2XID - chain A; structure by X-ray diffraction, 2.65 A resolution.

== Chain A ==
Name: Ancillary protein 1
From: Streptococcus pyogenes
Notes: fragment: c-terminal domain, residues 286-723
Reference sequence: Q8GRA2 (Q8GRA2_STRPY); numbering as in UniProt (aligned over 286-723)
Sequence (457 residues; each row starts with the number of its first residue):
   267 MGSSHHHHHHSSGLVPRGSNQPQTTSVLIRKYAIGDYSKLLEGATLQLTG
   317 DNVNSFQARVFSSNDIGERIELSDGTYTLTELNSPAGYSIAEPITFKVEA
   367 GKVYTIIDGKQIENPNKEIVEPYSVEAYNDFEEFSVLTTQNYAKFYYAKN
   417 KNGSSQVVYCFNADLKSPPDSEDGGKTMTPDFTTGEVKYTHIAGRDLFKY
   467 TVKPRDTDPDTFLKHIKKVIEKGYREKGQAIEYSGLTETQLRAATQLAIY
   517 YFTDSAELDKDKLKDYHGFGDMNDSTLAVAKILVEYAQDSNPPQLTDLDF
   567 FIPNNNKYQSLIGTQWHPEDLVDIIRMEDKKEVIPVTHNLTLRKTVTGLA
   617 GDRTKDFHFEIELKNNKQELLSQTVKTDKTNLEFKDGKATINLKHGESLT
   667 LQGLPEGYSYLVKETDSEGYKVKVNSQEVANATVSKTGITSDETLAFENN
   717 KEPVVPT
Disordered / not traced: 267-289, 319-321, 373-376, 598-604, 720-723
Covalently attached groups: covalent link K297-D595; covalent link K610-N715
Construct notes: expression tag (267-285)
What the authors report for this chain:
  - contacts within the chain: C426-Q575 (covalent link), K610-N715 (covalent link)
  - mutagenesis - C426A (6 m): unchanged stability in response to urea
  - mutagenesis - C426A: unchanged expression

== In short ==
From the paper: C426A leaves stability in response to urea unchanged; contacts within the chain involving
C426, Q575 and K610 among others.
Chain A is Ancillary protein 1 (Streptococcus pyogenes); the structure, Pilus-presented adhesin, Spy0125
(Cpa), P212121 form (DLS), was determined by X-ray diffraction, deposited together with 2XI9 and 2XIC.
